Entry 1TYW (X-ray diffraction, 1.80 A resolution); this record covers chain A.

# Chain A
Molecule: Tailspike protein
From: Enterobacteria phage P22
Notes: fragment: residues 109-666 lacking the n-terminal, head-binding domain
UniProtKB: P12528 (TSPE_BPP22); residues 113-666 here correspond to UniProt positions 114-667 (UniProt number = residue number + 1)
Sequence (554 residues; numbered 113 to 666; the number before each row is that of its first residue):
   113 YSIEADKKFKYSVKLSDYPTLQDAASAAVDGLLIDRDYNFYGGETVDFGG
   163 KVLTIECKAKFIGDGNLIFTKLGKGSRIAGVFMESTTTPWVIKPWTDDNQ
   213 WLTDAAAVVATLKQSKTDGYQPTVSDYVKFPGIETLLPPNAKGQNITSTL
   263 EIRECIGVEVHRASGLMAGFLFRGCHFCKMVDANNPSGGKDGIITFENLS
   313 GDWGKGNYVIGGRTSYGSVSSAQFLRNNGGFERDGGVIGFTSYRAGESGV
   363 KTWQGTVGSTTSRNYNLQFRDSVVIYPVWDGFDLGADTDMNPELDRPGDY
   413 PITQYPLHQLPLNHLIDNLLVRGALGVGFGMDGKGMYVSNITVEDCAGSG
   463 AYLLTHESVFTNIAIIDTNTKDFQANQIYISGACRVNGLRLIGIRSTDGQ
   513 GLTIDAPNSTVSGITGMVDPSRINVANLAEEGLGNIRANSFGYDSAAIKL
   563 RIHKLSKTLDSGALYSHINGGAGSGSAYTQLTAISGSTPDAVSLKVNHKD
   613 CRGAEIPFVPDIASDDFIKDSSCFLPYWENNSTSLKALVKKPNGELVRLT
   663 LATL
Disordered / not traced: 401-406, 509-513
Residues lining bound ligands:
  - alpha-L-rhamnopyranose (RAM): Ser237, Glu359, Ser360, Lys363, Gln366, Trp391, Asp392, Asp395
  - alpha-D-Tyvelopyranose (TYV), molecule 1: Val236, Ser237, Val240
  - alpha-D-Tyvelopyranose (TYV), molecule 2: Leu283, Arg285, Asp303, Gly304, Thr307, Glu309, Gln335, Leu337, Trp365
Curated features (UniProtKB/Swiss-Prot):
  - active site: Glu359, Asp392, Asp395

# Summary
Ligands of chain A: alpha-L-rhamnopyranose and alpha-D-Tyvelopyranose. From UniProt: 3 active-site residues.
Chain A is Tailspike protein (Enterobacteria phage P22); the structure, Structure of tailspike-protein, was
determined by X-ray diffraction (same publication as 1TYU, 1TYV and 1TYX).
